PDB entry 7VHD | X-ray diffraction, 1.80 A resolution | chains A and C of the 7 polymer chains in the assembly

[Chain A]
Name: rRNA N-glycosylase
From: Escherichia coli
Notes: EC 3.2.2.22
UniProt: Q8XBV2 (Q8XBV2_ECOLX); residues 1-297 here correspond to UniProt positions 23-319 (UniProt number = residue number + 22)
Chain sequence (297 residues; numbered 1 to 297; the number before each row is that of its first residue):
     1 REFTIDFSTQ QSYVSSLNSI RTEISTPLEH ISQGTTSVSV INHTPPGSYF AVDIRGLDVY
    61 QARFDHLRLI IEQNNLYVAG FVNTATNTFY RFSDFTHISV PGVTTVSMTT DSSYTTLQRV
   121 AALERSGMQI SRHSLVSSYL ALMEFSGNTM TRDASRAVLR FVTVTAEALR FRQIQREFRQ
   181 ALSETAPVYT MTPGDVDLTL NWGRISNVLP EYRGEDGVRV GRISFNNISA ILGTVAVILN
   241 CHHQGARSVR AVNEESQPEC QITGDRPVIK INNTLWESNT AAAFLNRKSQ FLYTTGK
Disordered / not traced: 242-256
Cystine bridges: Cys241-Cys260
From the paper describing this entry:
  - catalytic residues: Glu167, Arg170 (citing earlier work)

[Chain C]
Name: Shiga toxin 2 B subunit
From: Escherichia coli
UniProt: Q7DJJ2 (Q7DJJ2_ECOLX); residues 1-70 here correspond to UniProt positions 20-89 (UniProt number = residue number + 19)
Chain sequence (70 residues; numbered 1 to 70; the number before each row is that of its first residue):
     1 ADCAKGKIEF SKYNEDDTFT VKVDGKEYWT SRWNLQPLLQ SAQLTGMTVT IKSSTCESGS
    61 GFAEVQFNND
Cystine bridges: Cys3-Cys56

[Interface between chain A and chain C]
Residue-residue contacts (25; chain A residue first):
  Gln261(A) with Asn69(C), hydrogen bond (side chain-backbone); Asp70(C)
  Ile262(A) with Asn69(C)
  Thr263(A) with Met47(C); Asn68(C), hydrogen bond (side chain-backbone); Asn69(C), hydrogen bond
  Gly264(A) with Thr45(C); Gly46(C); Met47(C); Asp70(C)
  Asp265(A) with Lys7(C), salt bridge; Thr45(C), hydrogen bond (backbone-backbone); Gly46(C)
  Arg266(A) with Leu44(C), hydrogen bond (side chain-backbone); Thr45(C), hydrogen bond (backbone-backbone)
  Ile269(A) with Leu44(C), hydrophobic
  Ser278(A) with Thr45(C), hydrogen bond
  Asn279(A) with Thr45(C), hydrogen bond
  Ala282(A) with Ser41(C); Leu44(C), hydrophobic
  Asn286(A) with Pro37(C); Ser41(C)
  Arg287(A) with Pro37(C)
  Lys288(A) with Asn34(C), hydrogen bond; Pro37(C)
Interface residues without a listed pair, chain A (14 interface residues in all): Leu285
Interface residues without a listed pair, chain C (13 interface residues in all): Leu38, Gln40

[Overview]
Chain A and chain C form an interface of 14 and 13 residues respectively; the contacts include 9 hydrogen
bonds and 1 salt bridge. Polar contacts include Asp265(A)-Lys7(C), Gln261(A)-Asn69(C) and Thr263(A)-Asn68(C).
The paper reports catalytic residues Glu167(A) and Arg170(A).
Here chain A is rRNA N-glycosylase and chain C is Shiga toxin 2 B subunit, both from Escherichia coli. Entry
7VHD (Crystal structure of the STX2a complexed with R4A peptide) was determined by X-ray diffraction (same
publication as 7VHC, 7VHE and 7VHF).
